5ZWN - chains P and f of the 20 polymer chains in the assembly; structure by electron microscopy, 3.40 A resolution.

Chain P:
Molecule: U1 snRNA
Organism: Saccharomyces cerevisiae S288c
Sequence (568 nucleotides; numbered 1 to 568; the number before each row is that of its first residue):
     1 AUACUUACCU UAAGAUAUCA GAGGAGAUCA AGAAGUCCUA CUGAUCAAAC AUGCGCUUCC
    61 AAUAGUAGAA GGACGUUAAG CAUUUAUCAU UGAACUAUAA UUGUUCAUUG AAGUCAUUGA
   121 UGCAAACUCC UUGGUCACAC ACACAUACGG CGCGGAAGGC GUGUUUGCUG ACGUUUCCAU
   181 UCCCUUGUUU CAAUCAUUGG UUAAUCCCUU GAUUCCUUUG GGGAUUUUUG GGUUAAACUG
   241 AUUUUUGGGG CCCUUUGUUU CUUCUGCCUG GAGAAGUUUG ACACCAAAUU CAAAUUGGUG
   301 UUAGGGGAGC UGGGGCCUUU CAAAAGAGAG CUUUGUAGAG GCAUUCUUUU UGACUACUUU
   361 UCUCUAGCGU GCCAUUUUAG UUUUUGACGG CAGAUUCGAA UGAACUUAAG UUUAUGAUGA
   421 AGGUAUGGCU GUUGAGAUUA UUUGGUCGGG AUUGUAGUUU GAAGAUGUGC UCUUUUGAGC
   481 AGUCUCAACU UUGCUCGUUC CCGUUAUGGG AAAAAUUUUG GAAGGUCUUG GUAGGAACGG
   541 GUGGAUCUUA UAAUUUUUGA UUUAUUUU
Not modelled in the structure: 26-32, 98-102, 145-148, 210-227, 328-329, 363-366, 389-392, 407-408, 422-430, 448-449, 469-480, 497-512, 566-568

Chain f:
Molecule: Small nuclear ribonucleoprotein F
Organism: Saccharomyces cerevisiae S288c
UniProtKB: P54999 (RUXF_YEAST); residues 1-86 here = UniProt positions 1-86
Chain sequence (86 residues; numbered 1 to 86; the number before each row is that of its first residue):
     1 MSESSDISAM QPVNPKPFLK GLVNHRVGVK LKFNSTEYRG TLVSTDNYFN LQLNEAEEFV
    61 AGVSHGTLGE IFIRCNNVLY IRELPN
Not modelled in the structure: 1-11, 61-64, 84-86

Chain P / chain f interface:
Pairs across the interface - 12 pairs, chain P then chain f:
  A552(P) - Tyr48(f)  base contact
  A552(P) - Asn50(f)  base contact
  A552(P) - Arg74(f)  base contact
  A552(P) - Cys75(f)  base contact
  A553(P) - Asn47(f)  base contact
  A553(P) - Tyr48(f)  phosphate contact
  A553(P) - Phe49(f)  base contact
  U558(P) - Arg74(f)  sugar contact
  G559(P) - Arg74(f)  phosphate contact
  G559(P) - Asn76(f)  phosphate contact
  A560(P) - Lys32(f)  base contact
  A560(P) - Phe33(f)  base contact
Also at the interface, not in a pair above, chain P (6 interface residues in all): U551

Overview:
The interface between chain P and chain f involves 6 residues on one side and 9 on the other.
Here chain P is U1 snRNA and chain f is Small nuclear ribonucleoprotein F, both from Saccharomyces cerevisiae
S288c. Entry 5ZWN (Cryo-EM structure of the yeast pre-B complex at an average resolution of 3.3 angstrom (Part
II ...) was determined by electron microscopy (same publication as 5ZWM and 5ZWO).
